PDB entry 1QKM | X-ray diffraction, 1.80 A resolution | chain A

Chain A:
Molecule: Estrogen receptor beta
Organism: Homo sapiens
Notes: fragment: ligand-binding domain
UniProtKB: Q92731 (ESR2_HUMAN); numbering as in UniProt (aligned over 255-509)
Amino-acid sequence (255 residues; numbered 255 to 509; the number before each row is that of its first residue):
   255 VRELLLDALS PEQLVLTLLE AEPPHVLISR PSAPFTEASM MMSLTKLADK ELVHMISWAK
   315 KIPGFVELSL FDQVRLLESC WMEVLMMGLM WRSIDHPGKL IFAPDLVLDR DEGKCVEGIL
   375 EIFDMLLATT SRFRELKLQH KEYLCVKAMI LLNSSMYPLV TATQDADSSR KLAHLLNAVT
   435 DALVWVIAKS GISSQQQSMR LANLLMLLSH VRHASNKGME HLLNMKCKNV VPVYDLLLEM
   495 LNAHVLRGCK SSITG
Unresolved in the structure: 255-259, 286-291, 415-419, 501-509
Residues lining bound ligands: genistein (GEN): Met295, Leu298, Thr299, Leu301, Ala302, Glu305, Met336, Leu339, Met340, Leu343, Arg346, Phe356, Ile373, Ile376, Gly472, His475, Leu476, Met479
Reported in the primary citation:
  - binding site for genistein: Glu305, Met336, Arg346, His475
  - contacts within the chain: Glu371-His475 (hydrogen bond), Thr299-Val487, Ala302-Val487, Leu306-Val487, Trp335-Val487, Glu332-Tyr488 (hydrogen bond), Trp335-Leu491, Leu306-Met494, Val307-Met494, Ile310-Met494, Asp303-Met494
  - conformationally variable residues (helix shift): Leu322 to Val328, His475, Val487 to Val499
  - self-association interface (contacts with another copy of this molecule): Met403, Ala456, Met460, Leu462

In short:
Bound to chain A: genistein. The paper reports a binding site for genistein at Glu305, Met336 and Arg346 among
others; conformational variability at Leu322, His475 and Val487.
Chain A is Estrogen receptor beta (Homo sapiens); the structure, Human oestrogen receptor beta ligand-binding
domain in complex with partial agonist genistein, was determined by X-ray diffraction together with 1QKN from
the same study.
